PDB entry 1E7P | X-ray diffraction, 3.10 A resolution | chains A and D of the 6 polymer chains in the assembly

# Chain A (and D)
Name: Fumarate reductase flavoprotein subunit
Source organism: Wolinella succinogenes
Notes: EC 1.3.5.4; chain D of this document is another copy of the same molecule, construct and numbering; everything in this record applies to it too
UniProt: P17412 (FRDA_WOLSU); numbering as in UniProt (aligned over 1-656)
Amino-acid sequence (656 residues; row label = number of the first residue in the row):
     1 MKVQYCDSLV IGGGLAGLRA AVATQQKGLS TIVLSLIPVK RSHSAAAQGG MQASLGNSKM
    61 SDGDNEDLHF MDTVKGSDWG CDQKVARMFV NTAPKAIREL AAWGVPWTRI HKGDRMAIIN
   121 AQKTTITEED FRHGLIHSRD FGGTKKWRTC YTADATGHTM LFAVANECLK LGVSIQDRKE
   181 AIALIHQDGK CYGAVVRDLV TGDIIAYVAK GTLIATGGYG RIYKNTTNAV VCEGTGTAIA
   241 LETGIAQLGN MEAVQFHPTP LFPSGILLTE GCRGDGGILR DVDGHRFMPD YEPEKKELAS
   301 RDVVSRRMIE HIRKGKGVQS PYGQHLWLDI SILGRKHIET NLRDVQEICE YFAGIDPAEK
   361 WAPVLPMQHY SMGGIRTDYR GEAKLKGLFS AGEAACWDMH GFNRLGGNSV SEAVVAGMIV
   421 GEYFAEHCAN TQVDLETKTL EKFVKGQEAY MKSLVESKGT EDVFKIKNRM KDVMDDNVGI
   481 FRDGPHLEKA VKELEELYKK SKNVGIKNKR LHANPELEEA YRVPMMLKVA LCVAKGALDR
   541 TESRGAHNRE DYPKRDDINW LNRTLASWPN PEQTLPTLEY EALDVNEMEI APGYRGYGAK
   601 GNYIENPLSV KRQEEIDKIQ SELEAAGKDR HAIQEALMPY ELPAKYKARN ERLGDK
Unresolved in the structure: 656
Covalent attachments: flavin-adenine dinucleotide (FAD) linked to His43

# Chain A / chain D interface
Contacting residue pairs (32):
  Met1(A) - Tyr5(D)
  Met1(A) - Asp7(D)  hydrogen bond (backbone-side chain)
  Met1(A) - Gly28(D)
  Met1(A) - Ser30(D)  hydrogen bond (backbone-side chain)
  Val3(A) - Tyr5(D)  hydrophobic
  Tyr5(A) - Met1(D)
  Tyr5(A) - Val3(D)  hydrophobic
  Asp7(A) - Met1(D)  hydrogen bond (side chain-backbone)
  Gly28(A) - Met1(D)
  Ser30(A) - Met1(D)  hydrogen bond (side chain-backbone)
  Lys210(A) - Thr437(D)
  Lys210(A) - Glu441(D)  salt bridge
  Gln432(A) - Thr437(D)  hydrogen bond
  Gln432(A) - Lys438(D)  hydrogen bond (side chain-backbone)
  Gln432(A) - Glu441(D)
  Val433(A) - Leu435(D)
  Val433(A) - Glu436(D)
  Val433(A) - Thr437(D)  hydrogen bond (backbone-side chain)
  Asp434(A) - Asp434(D)
  Asp434(A) - Leu435(D)
  Asp434(A) - Glu436(D)
  Leu435(A) - Val433(D)
  Leu435(A) - Asp434(D)
  Leu435(A) - Leu435(D)  hydrogen bond (backbone-backbone)
  Glu436(A) - Val433(D)
  Glu436(A) - Asp434(D)
  Thr437(A) - Lys210(D)
  Thr437(A) - Gln432(D)  hydrogen bond
  Thr437(A) - Val433(D)  hydrogen bond (side chain-backbone)
  Lys438(A) - Gln432(D)  hydrogen bond (backbone-side chain)
  Glu441(A) - Lys210(D)  salt bridge
  Glu441(A) - Gln432(D)
Other interface residues (no listed pair), chain D (16 interface residues in all): Thr431

# Overview
15 residues of chain A and 16 residues of chain D are in contact, with 11 hydrogen bonds and 2 salt bridges.
Among the polar pairs are Lys210(A)-Glu441(D), Met1(A)-Asp7(D) and Met1(A)-Ser30(D).
Chain A and chain D are both Fumarate reductase flavoprotein subunit (Wolinella succinogenes); the structure,
Quinol:fumarate reductase from wolinella succinogenes, was determined by X-ray diffraction.
